Entry 7S6R (X-ray diffraction, 1.89 A resolution); this record covers chains D and E of the 8 polymer chains in the assembly.

# Chain D
Name: Methane monooxygenase regulatory protein B
From: Methylosinus trichosporium OB3b
UniProtKB: A0A2D2D0T8 (A0A2D2D0T8_METTR); numbering as in UniProt (aligned over 2-133)
Chain sequence (132 residues; numbered 2 to 133; the number before each row is that of its first residue):
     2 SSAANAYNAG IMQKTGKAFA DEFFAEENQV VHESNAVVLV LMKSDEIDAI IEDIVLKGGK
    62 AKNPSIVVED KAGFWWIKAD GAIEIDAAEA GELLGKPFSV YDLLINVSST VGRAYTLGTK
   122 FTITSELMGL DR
Construct notes: engineered mutation A5 (His in A0A2D2D0T8)
What the authors report for this chain:
  - contacts within the chain: S2-D81 (hydrogen bond)
  - mutagenesis - H5A: decreased catalytic activity (citing earlier work)

# Chain E
Name: Methane monooxygenase component A alpha chain
From: Methylosinus trichosporium OB3b
Notes: EC 1.-.-.-
UniProtKB: A0A2D2D5X0 (A0A2D2D5X0_METTR); residue numbers follow UniProt; this construct covers 12-526
Chain sequence (515 residues; each row starts with the number of its first residue):
    12 DALKVNRAPV GVEPQEVHKW LQSFNWDFKE NRTKYPTKYH MANETKEQFK VIAKEYARME
    72 AAKDERQFGT LLDGLTRLGA GNKVHPRWGE TMKVISNFLE VGEYNAIAAS AMLWDSATAA
   132 EQKNGYLAQV LDEIRHTHQC AFINHYYSKH YHDPAGHNDA RRTRAIGPLW KGMKRVFADG
   192 FISGDAVECS VNLQLVGEAC FTNPLIVAVT EWASANGDEI TPTVFLSVET DELRHMANGY
   252 QTVVSIANDP ASAKFLNTDL NNAFWTQQKY FTPVLGYLFE YGSKFKVEPW VKTWNRWVYE
   312 DWGGIWIGRL GKYGVESPAS LRDAKRDAYW AHHDLALAAY AMWPLGFARL ALPDEEDQAW
   372 FEANYPGWAD HYGKIFNEWK KLGYEDPKSG FIPYQWLLAN GHDVYIDRVS QVPFIPSLAK
   432 GTGSLRVHEF NGKKHSLTDD WGERQWLIEP ERYECHNVFE QYEGRELSEV IAEGHGVRSD
   492 GKTLIAQPHT RGDNLWTLED IKRAGCVFPD PLAKF
Ion coordination: Fe ion site 1: E114, E144, H147 (together with benzoic acid); Fe ion site 2: E144, E209, E243, H246 (together with benzoic acid)
Residues lining bound ligands: benzoic acid (BEZ): L110, E114, A117, E144, H147, F188, F192, L204, G208, E209, T213, L216, E243, H246

# Chain D / chain E interface
Residue-residue contacts (13):
  M43(D) - D84(E)
  M43(D) - R88(E)
  K44(D) - R88(E)  hydrogen bond (backbone-side chain)
  S45(D) - L83(E)
  S45(D) - T87(E)
  D46(D) - L83(E)  hydrogen bond (backbone-backbone)
  D46(D) - T87(E)
  D46(D) - K160(E)  salt bridge
  D46(D) - H161(E)  salt bridge
  E47(D) - L83(E)
  D49(D) - T87(E)
  G74(D) - R88(E)
  K97(D) - L83(E)
Interface residues without a listed pair, chain D (9 interface residues in all): A73
Interface residues without a listed pair, chain E (7 interface residues in all): Y157

# Overview
9 residues of chain D face 7 of chain E across their interface, with 2 hydrogen bonds and 2 salt bridges.
Polar contacts include D46(D)-K160(E), D46(D)-H161(E) and K44(D)-R88(E). Chain E binds benzoic acid. The paper
reports that H5A of chain D reduces catalytic activity; contacts within the chain involving S2(D) and D81(D).
Here chain D is Methane monooxygenase regulatory protein B and chain E is Methane monooxygenase component A
alpha chain, both from Methylosinus trichosporium OB3b. Entry 7S6R (Complex structure of Methane monooxygenase
hydroxylase and regulatory subunit with H5A mutation) was determined by X-ray diffraction, deposited together
with 7S6Q, 7S6S, 7S6T and 7S7H.
